PDB entry 7PH7 | electron microscopy, 4.10 A resolution (low resolution: residue-level contacts below are approximate; hydrogen-bond / salt-bridge calls are withheld) | chains A and B of the 4 polymer chains in the assembly

[Chain A (and B)]
Molecule: ATP-binding transport protein multicopy suppressor of htrB
From: Escherichia coli
Notes: chain B of this document is another copy of the same molecule, construct and numbering; everything in this record applies to it too
UniProtKB: C3TGA2 (C3TGA2_ECOLX); residue numbers follow UniProt; this construct covers 1-582
Amino-acid sequence (593 residues; numbered -10 to 582; the number before each row is that of its first residue; numbers below 1 keep their minus sign (Gly-10 is residue -10)):
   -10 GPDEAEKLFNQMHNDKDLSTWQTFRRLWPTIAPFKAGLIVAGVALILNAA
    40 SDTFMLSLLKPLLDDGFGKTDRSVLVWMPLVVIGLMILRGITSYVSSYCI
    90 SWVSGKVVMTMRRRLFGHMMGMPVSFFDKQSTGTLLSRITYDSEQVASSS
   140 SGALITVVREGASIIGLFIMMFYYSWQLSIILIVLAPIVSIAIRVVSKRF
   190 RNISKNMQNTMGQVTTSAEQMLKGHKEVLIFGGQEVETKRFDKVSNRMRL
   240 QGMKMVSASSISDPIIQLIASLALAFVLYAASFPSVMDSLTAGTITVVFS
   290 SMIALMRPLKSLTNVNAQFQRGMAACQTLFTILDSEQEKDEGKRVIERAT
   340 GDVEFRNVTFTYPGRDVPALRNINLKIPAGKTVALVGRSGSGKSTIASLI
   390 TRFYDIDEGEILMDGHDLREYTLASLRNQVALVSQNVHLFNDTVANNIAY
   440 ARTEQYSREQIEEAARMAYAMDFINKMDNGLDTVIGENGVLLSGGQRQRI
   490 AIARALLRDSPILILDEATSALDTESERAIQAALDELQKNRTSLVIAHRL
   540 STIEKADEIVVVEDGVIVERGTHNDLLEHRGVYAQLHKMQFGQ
Disordered / not traced: -10 to 11, 581-582
Construct notes: expression tag (-10 to 0)
Ligand contacts: EIW ((2R,4R,5R,6R)-6-[(1R)-1,2-bis(oxidanyl)ethyl]-4-[(2R,3S,4S,5R,6R)-6-[(1S)-1,2-bis(oxidanyl)ethyl]-4-[(2R,3S,4S,5S,6R)-6-[(1S)-1,2-bis(oxidanyl)ethyl]-3,4,5-tris(oxidanyl)oxan-2-yl]oxy-3,5-bis(oxidanyl)oxan-2-yl]oxy-2-[[(2R,3S,4R,5R,6R)-4-[(3R)-3-nonanoyloxytetradecanoyl]oxy-5-[[(3R)-3-octanoyloxytetradecanoyl]amino]-6-[[(2R,3S,4S,5S,6R)-3-oxidanyl-5-[[(3R)-3-oxidanylnonanoyl]amino]-4-[(3R)-3-oxidanyltetradecanoyl]oxy-6-phosphonooxy-oxan-2-yl]methoxy]-3-phosphonooxy-oxan-2-yl]methoxy]-5-oxidanyl-oxane-2-carboxylic acid): Asp41, Met44, Leu45, Leu47, Leu48, Leu51, Arg78, Leu171, Asp252, Gln256, Ala259, Ser260, Leu263, Thr285, Phe288, Ser289, Met291, Ile292, Ala293, Leu294, Met295, Arg296

[Chain A / chain B interface]
Residue-residue contacts (134; chain A residue first):
  Leu51(A) - Leu267(B)
  Leu52(A) - Thr285(B)
  Phe56(A) - Ser271(B)
  Leu64(A) - Ser271(B)
  Pro68(A) - Ala264(B)
  Ile72(A) - Leu261(B)
  Met75(A) - Gln256(B)
  Met75(A) - Ser260(B)
  Ile76(A) - Leu257(B)
  Arg78(A) - Gln256(B)
  Gly79(A) - Pro253(B)
  Tyr83(A) - Ser246(B)
  Tyr83(A) - Ser249(B)
  Tyr83(A) - Ile250(B)
  Ser86(A) - Ser249(B)
  Tyr87(A) - Met242(B)
  Tyr87(A) - Ser246(B)
  Ser90(A) - Met242(B)
  Ser90(A) - Val245(B)
  Trp91(A) - Arg238(B)
  Trp91(A) - Met242(B)
  Lys95(A) - Arg238(B)
  Met98(A) - Ser234(B)
  Met98(A) - Arg238(B)
  Arg101(A) - Phe230(B)
  Arg101(A) - Met237(B)
  Arg102(A) - Asp231(B)
  Arg102(A) - Ser234(B)
  Phe105(A) - Met210(B)
  Phe105(A) - Phe230(B)
  Met109(A) - His214(B)
  Met109(A) - Gln223(B)
  Phe116(A) - His214(B)
  Leu125(A) - Ala207(B)
  Leu125(A) - Glu208(B)
  Thr204(A) - Leu125(B)
  Thr205(A) - Asn477(B)
  Ala207(A) - Leu125(B)
  Glu208(A) - Leu125(B)
  Gln209(A) - His427(B)
  Gln209(A) - Glu476(B)
  Leu211(A) - Phe105(B)
  Leu211(A) - Leu124(B)
  Gly213(A) - His427(B)
  His214(A) - Met108(B)
  His214(A) - Met109(B)
  His214(A) - Phe116(B)
  Lys215(A) - Phe392(B)
  Glu216(A) - Leu421(B)
  Glu216(A) - Val426(B)
  Glu216(A) - His427(B)
  Val217(A) - Phe429(B)
  Leu218(A) - Glu327(B)
  Leu218(A) - Arg416(B)
  Ile219(A) - Thr390(B)
  Ile219(A) - Phe392(B)
  Ile219(A) - Arg416(B)
  Ile219(A) - Val419(B)
  Ile219(A) - Arg497(B)
  Phe220(A) - Arg493(B)
  Phe220(A) - Arg497(B)
  Gly222(A) - Tyr439(B)
  Gly222(A) - Ala440(B)
  Gln223(A) - Met109(B)
  Val225(A) - Tyr439(B)
  Val225(A) - Ala440(B)
  Glu226(A) - Phe105(B)
  Glu226(A) - Phe429(B)
  Glu226(A) - Tyr439(B)
  Arg229(A) - Phe429(B)
  Arg229(A) - Asn430(B)
  Arg229(A) - Asp431(B)
  Phe230(A) - Arg101(B)
  Phe230(A) - Phe105(B)
  Asp231(A) - Arg102(B)
  Ser234(A) - Met98(B)
  Ser234(A) - Arg102(B)
  Met237(A) - Arg101(B)
  Arg238(A) - Trp91(B)
  Arg238(A) - Gly94(B)
  Arg238(A) - Lys95(B)
  Arg238(A) - Met98(B)
  Met242(A) - Tyr87(B)
  Met242(A) - Ser90(B)
  Met242(A) - Trp91(B)
  Val245(A) - Ser90(B)
  Ser246(A) - Tyr83(B)
  Ser246(A) - Tyr87(B)
  Ser249(A) - Ser86(B)
  Ile250(A) - Tyr83(B)
  Pro253(A) - Gly79(B)
  Gln256(A) - Met75(B)
  Gln256(A) - Arg78(B)
  Leu257(A) - Ile76(B)
  Ser260(A) - Val71(B)
  Ser260(A) - Ile72(B)
  Ser260(A) - Met75(B)
  Leu261(A) - Ile72(B)
  Ala264(A) - Pro68(B)
  Ala264(A) - Ile72(B)
  Leu267(A) - Leu51(B)
  Leu267(A) - Met67(B)
  Leu267(A) - Pro68(B)
  Ala270(A) - Leu64(B)
  Ser271(A) - Arg61(B)
  Ser271(A) - Leu64(B)
  Ala281(A) - Leu52(B)
  Ile284(A) - Leu52(B)
  Ile284(A) - Phe56(B)
  Thr285(A) - Leu52(B)
  Glu327(A) - Leu218(B)
  Phe392(A) - Lys215(B)
  Phe392(A) - Ile219(B)
  Arg416(A) - Leu218(B)
  Arg416(A) - Ile219(B)
  Val419(A) - Ile219(B)
  Leu421(A) - Ile219(B)
  His427(A) - Gln209(B)
  His427(A) - Gly213(B)
  His427(A) - Glu216(B)
  Phe429(A) - Arg229(B)
  Asp431(A) - Arg229(B)
  Tyr439(A) - Phe220(B)
  Tyr439(A) - Gly222(B)
  Tyr439(A) - Val225(B)
  Tyr439(A) - Arg229(B)
  Ala440(A) - Gly222(B)
  Arg441(A) - Phe220(B)
  Glu476(A) - Gln209(B)
  Asn477(A) - Gln202(B)
  Arg493(A) - Phe220(B)
  Arg497(A) - Phe220(B)
  Met578(A) - Gln574(B)
  Met578(A) - Met578(B)
Interface residues without a listed pair, chain A (102 interface residues in all): Arg61, Val71, Ser82, Gly94, Met108, Gly110, Met111, Val113, Leu124, Ser206, Met210, Lys212, Asn235, Leu263, Tyr268, Leu279, Phe288, Arg377, Ser387, Thr390, Val426, Asn430
Interface residues without a listed pair, chain B (104 interface residues in all): Ser82, Gly110, Met111, Val113, Gly122, Thr204, Ser206, Leu211, Lys212, Val217, Gly221, Glu226, Asn235, Leu263, Phe272, Leu279, Ala281, Ile284, Phe288, Arg377, Ser387

[In short]
The interface between chain A and chain B involves 102 residues on one side and 104 on the other. Bound to
chain A: compound EIW.
Chain A and chain B are both ATP-binding transport protein multicopy suppressor of htrB (Escherichia coli);
the structure, Nanodisc reconstituted MsbA in complex with nanobodies, spin-labeled at position T68C, was
determined by electron microscopy, deposited together with 7PH2, 7PH3, 7PH4 and 7NDF.
